Entry 7VGT (X-ray diffraction, 2.10 A resolution); this record covers chain A.

== Chain A ==
Name: Chloride pumping rhodopsin
Source organism: Nonlabens marinus S1-08
UniProtKB: W8VZW3 (W8VZW3_9FLAO); residue numbers follow UniProt; this construct covers 1-272
Chain sequence (279 residues; each row starts with the number of its first residue; numbers below 1 keep their minus sign (Gly-6 is residue -6)):
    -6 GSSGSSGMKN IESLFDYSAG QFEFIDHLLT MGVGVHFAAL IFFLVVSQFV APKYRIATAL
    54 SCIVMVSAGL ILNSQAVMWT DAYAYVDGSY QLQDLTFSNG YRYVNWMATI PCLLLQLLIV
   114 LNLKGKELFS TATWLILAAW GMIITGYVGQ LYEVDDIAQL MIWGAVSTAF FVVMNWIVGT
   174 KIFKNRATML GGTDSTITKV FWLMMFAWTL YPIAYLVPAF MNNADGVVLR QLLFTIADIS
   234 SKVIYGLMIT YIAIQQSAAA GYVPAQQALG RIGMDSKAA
Unresolved in the structure: -6 to 0, 266-272
Differences from the reference sequence: expression tag (-6 to 0)
Covalent attachments: retinal (RET) linked to Lys235
Residues lining bound ligands: retinal (RET): Tyr96, Trp99, Thr102, Ile103, Leu106, Met135, Ile136, Gly139, Gly157, Ser160, Thr161, Phe164, Trp201, Tyr204, Pro205, Tyr208, Asp231, Ser234
From the paper describing this entry:
  - binding site for bromide ion: Arg95, Asn98, Trp99, Thr102, Asp231
  - binding site for retinal: Lys235

== Summary ==
Retinal is covalently linked to Lys235. From the paper: a binding site for bromide ion at Arg95, Asn98 and
Trp99 among others; a binding site for retinal at Lys235.
Chain A is Chloride pumping rhodopsin (Nonlabens marinus S1-08); the structure, Time-resolved serial
femtosecond crystallography structure of light-driven chloride ion-pumping rhodopsin, NM-R3: resting state
structure with bromide ..., was determined by X-ray diffraction, deposited together with 7VGU and 7VGV.
